Entry 4QV8 (X-ray diffraction, 2.90 A resolution); this record covers chains C and D of the 28 polymer chains in the assembly.

# Chain C
Molecule: Proteasome subunit alpha type-4
Source organism: Saccharomyces cerevisiae
Notes: EC 3.4.25.1
Reference sequence: P40303 (PSA4_YEAST); residues -1 to 252 here correspond to UniProt positions 1-254 (UniProt number = residue number + 2)
Chain sequence (254 residues; row label = number of the first residue in the row; numbers below 1 keep their minus sign (Met-1 is residue -1)):
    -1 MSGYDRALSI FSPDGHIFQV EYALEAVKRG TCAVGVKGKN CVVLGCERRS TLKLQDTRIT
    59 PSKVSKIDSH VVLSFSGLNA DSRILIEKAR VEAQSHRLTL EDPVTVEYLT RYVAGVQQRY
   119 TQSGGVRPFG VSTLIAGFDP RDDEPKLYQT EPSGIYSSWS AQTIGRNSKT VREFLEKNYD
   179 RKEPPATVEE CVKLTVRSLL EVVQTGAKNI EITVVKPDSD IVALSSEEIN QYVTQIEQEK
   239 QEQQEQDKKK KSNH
Not modelled in the structure: -1 to 0, 241-252
Curated features (UniProtKB/Swiss-Prot):
  - modified residue: Thr58 (Phosphothreonine)

# Chain D
Molecule: Proteasome subunit alpha type-5
Source organism: Saccharomyces cerevisiae
Notes: EC 3.4.25.1
Reference sequence: P32379 (PSA5_YEAST); residues -7 to 252 here correspond to UniProt positions 1-260 (UniProt number = residue number + 8)
Chain sequence (260 residues; each row starts with the number of its first residue; numbers below 1 keep their minus sign (Met-7 is residue -7)):
    -7 MFLTRSEYDR GVSTFSPEGR LFQVEYSLEA IKLGSTAIGI ATKEGVVLGV EKRATSPLLE
    53 SDSIEKIVEI DRHIGCAMSG LTADARSMIE HARTAAVTHN LYYDEDINVE SLTQSVCDLA
   113 LRFGEGASGE ERLMSRPFGV ALLIAGHDAD DGYQLFHAEP SGTFYRYNAK AIGSGSEGAQ
   173 AELLNEWHSS LTLKEAELLV LKILKQVMEE KLDENNAQLS CITKQDGFKI YDNEKTAELI
   233 KELKEKEAAE SPEEADVEMS
Not modelled in the structure: -7 to 0, 118-124, 243-252

# Chain C / chain D interface
Residue-residue contacts - 61 pairs, chain C then chain D:
  Asp3(C) with Glu117(D)
  Arg4(C) with Glu117(D)
  Ala5(C) with Val4(D), hydrophobic; Glu117(D); Ser127(D)
  Ser7(C) with Ser127(D); Arg128(D)
  Ile8(C) with Gln15(D)
  Phe9(C) with Gln15(D); Tyr18(D); Ser19(D); Leu73(D), hydrophobic; Arg128(D); Pro129(D); Gly131(D)
  Ser10(C) with Tyr18(D)
  Pro11(C) with Tyr18(D), hydrophobic; Glu21(D)
  Gly13(C) with Tyr18(D); Glu21(D); Ala22(D)
  His14(C) with Leu25(D)
  Ile15(C) with Leu73(D), hydrophobic; Arg128(D)
  Lys35(C) with Glu52(D), salt bridge
  Gln116(C) with Ala75(D); Asp76(D)
  Thr119(C) with Arg128(D), hydrogen bond (backbone-side chain)
  Gln120(C) with Met126(D); Ser127(D), hydrogen bond (backbone-backbone); Arg128(D); Pro129(D); Phe130(D)
  Ser121(C) with Ser127(D)
  Gly122(C) with Ser127(D)
  Ser151(C) with Ala75(D)
  Gly152(C) with Ala75(D)
  Ile153(C) with Thr74(D); Ala75(D)
  Ser155(C) with Leu51(D); Ser55(D)
  Ser156(C) with Leu51(D); Glu52(D), hydrogen bond; Ser55(D), hydrogen bond (backbone-side chain)
  Trp157(C) with Thr47(D); Ser48(D); Leu50(D); Leu51(D); Glu52(D)
  Ser158(C) with Leu50(D), hydrogen bond (backbone-backbone); Glu52(D), hydrogen bond (backbone-side chain)
  Ala159(C) with Leu50(D)
  Leu173(C) with Leu50(D), hydrophobic
  Glu174(C) with Ser48(D), hydrogen bond; Pro49(D); Leu50(D)
  Tyr177(C) with Leu50(D), hydrophobic
  Arg179(C) with Pro49(D), hydrogen bond (side chain-backbone); Leu50(D); Leu51(D), hydrogen bond (side chain-backbone); Glu52(D)
Also at the interface, not in a pair above, chain C (31 interface residues in all): Asp12, Arg170
Also at the interface, not in a pair above, chain D (27 interface residues in all): Asp1, Ser79

# In short
Chain C and chain D form an interface of 31 and 27 residues respectively, with 9 hydrogen bonds and 1 salt
bridge. Polar pairs include Lys35(C)-Glu52(D), Thr119(C)-Arg128(D) and Ser156(C)-Glu52(D).
Here chain C is Proteasome subunit alpha type-4 and chain D is Proteasome subunit alpha type-5, both from
Saccharomyces cerevisiae. Entry 4QV8 (yCP beta5-C52F mutant) was determined by X-ray diffraction, deposited
together with 4QUX, 4QUY, 4QV0, 4QV1, 4QV3, 4QV4 and 42 further entries.
